PDB entry 6ICR | X-ray diffraction, 2.04 A resolution | chains A and D of the 4 polymer chains in the assembly

== Chain A (and D) ==
Molecule: Coronin-like protein
Source organism: Leishmania donovani
Notes: chain D of this document is another copy of the same molecule, construct and numbering; everything in this record applies to it too
Reference sequence: Q3T1U8 (Q3T1U8_LEIDO); residues 459-510 here = UniProt positions 459-510
Chain sequence (53 residues; row label = number of the first residue in the row):
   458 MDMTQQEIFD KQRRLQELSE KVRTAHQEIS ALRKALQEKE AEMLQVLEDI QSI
Not modelled in the structure: 458-468 (chain D: 458-460)
Construct notes: initiating methionine (458); engineered mutation Ala482 (Cys in Q3T1U8), Ser509 (Thr in Q3T1U8)

== Interface between chain A and chain D ==
Pairs across the interface (4):
  Arg470(A) - Ile465(D)
  Glu497(A) - Leu493(D)
  Glu497(A) - Glu497(D)
  Leu504(A) - Met500(D)  hydrophobic
Also at the interface, not in a pair above, chain A (6 interface residues in all): Leu472, Met500, Ile507
Also at the interface, not in a pair above, chain D (6 interface residues in all): Lys468, Leu504

== Overview ==
Chain A and chain D each contribute 6 residues to their interface.
Chain A and chain D are both Coronin-like protein (Leishmania donovani); the structure, LdCoroCC mutant-
C482A, was determined by X-ray diffraction (same publication as 6ADO, 6ADZ and 6AH6).
